Entry 7W6S (electron microscopy, 2.80 A resolution); this record covers chains A and H of the 8 polymer chains in the assembly.

== Chain A ==
Protein: Kv channel-interacting protein 2
Organism: Homo sapiens
Reference sequence: Q9NS61 (KCIP2_HUMAN); numbering as in UniProt (aligned over 1-270)
Amino-acid sequence (286 residues; row label = number of the first residue in the row):
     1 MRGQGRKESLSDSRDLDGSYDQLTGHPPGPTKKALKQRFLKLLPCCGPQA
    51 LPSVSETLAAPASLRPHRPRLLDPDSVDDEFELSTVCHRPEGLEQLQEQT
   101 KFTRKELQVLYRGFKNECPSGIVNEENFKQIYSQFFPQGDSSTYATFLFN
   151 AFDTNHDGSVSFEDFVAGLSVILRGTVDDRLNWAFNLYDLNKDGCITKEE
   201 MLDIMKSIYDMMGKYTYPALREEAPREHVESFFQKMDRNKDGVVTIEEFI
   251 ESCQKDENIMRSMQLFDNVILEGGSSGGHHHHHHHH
Unresolved in the structure: 1-91, 271-286
Differences from the reference sequence: expression tag (271-286)
UniProt features mapped onto this chain:
  - region: E257 to I270 (Interaction with KCND2)
  - binding site (Ca(2+)): D153, N155, D157, S159, D164, D189, N191, D193, C195, E200, D237, N239, D241, E248
  - modified residue: S9 (Phosphoserine)
  - lipidation (S-palmitoyl cysteine): C45, C46

== Chain H ==
Protein: Isoform 2 of Potassium voltage-gated channel subfamily D member 3
Organism: Homo sapiens
Reference sequence: Q9UK17 (KCND3_HUMAN), isoform Q9UK17-2; numbering as in UniProt (aligned over 1-636)
Amino-acid sequence (636 residues; row label = number of the first residue in the row):
     1 MAAGVAAWLPFARAAAIGWMPVANCPMPLAPADKNKRQDELIVLNVSGRR
    51 FQTWRTTLERYPDTLLGSTEKEFFFNEDTKEYFFDRDPEVFRCVLNFYRT
   101 GKLHYPRYECISAYDDELAFYGILPEIIGDCCYEEYKDRKRENAERLMDD
   151 NDSENNQESMPSLSFRQTMWRAFENPHTSTLALVFYYVTGFFIAVSVITN
   201 VVETVPCGTVPGSKELPCGERYSVAFFCLDTACVMIFTVEYLLRLFAAPS
   251 RYRFIRSVMSIIDVVAIMPYYIGLVMTNNEDVSGAFVTLRVFRVFRIFKF
   301 SRHSQGLRILGYTLKSCASELGFLLFSLTMAIIIFATVMFYAEKGSSASK
   351 FTSIPASFWYTIVTMTTLGYGDMVPKTIAGKIFGSICSLSGVLVIALPVP
   401 VIVSNFSRIYHQNQRADKRRAQKKARLARIRVAKTGSSNAYLHSKRNGLL
   451 NEALELTGTPEEEHMGKTTSLIESQHHHLLHCLEKTTNHEFIDEQMFEQN
   501 CMESSMQNYPSTRSPSLSSHPGLTTTCCSRRSKKTTHLPNSNLPATRLRS
   551 MQELSTIHIQGSEQPSLTTSRSSLNLKADDGLRPNCKTSQITTAIISIPT
   601 PPALTPEGESRPPPASPGPNTNIPSIASNVVKVSAL
Unresolved in the structure: 1-3, 149-162, 448-469, 488-636
UniProt features mapped onto this chain:
  - region: A6 to P21 (Interaction with KCNIP1 and KCNIP2), E70 to D78 (Interaction with KCNIP1), S470 to T487 (Interaction with KCNIP1 and KCNIP2), I472 to T487 (Mediates dendritic targeting)
  - motif: T367 to D372 (Selectivity filter)
  - binding site (Zn(2+)): H104, C110, C131, C132
  - binding site (K(+)): T367, L368, G369, Y370
  - modified residue: S153 (Phosphoserine), T459 (Phosphothreonine)

== Interface between chain A and chain H ==
Pairs across the interface (25; chain A residue first):
  L93(A) - E72(H)
  L93(A) - F73(H)  hydrophobic
  R104(A) - E77(H)  salt bridge
  Q108(A) - E72(H)
  Q108(A) - F73(H)
  Q108(A) - F75(H)  hydrogen bond (side chain-backbone)
  Y111(A) - E70(H)  hydrogen bond
  Y111(A) - F73(H)  hydrophobic
  Y111(A) - F74(H)  hydrophobic
  K115(A) - L65(H)
  K115(A) - E70(H)  salt bridge
  K115(A) - F120(H)
  F135(A) - H476(H)  hydrogen bond (backbone-side chain)
  F135(A) - L480(H)
  F136(A) - L479(H)  hydrophobic
  P137(A) - S437(H)
  Q138(A) - S438(H)
  I208(A) - L483(H)  hydrophobic
  Y209(A) - T486(H)
  M212(A) - E484(H)
  M212(A) - T486(H)
  T216(A) - T487(H)
  Y217(A) - L442(H)
  P218(A) - T487(H)
  V269(A) - Q475(H)
Other interface residues (no listed pair), chain A (28 interface residues in all): L96, L107, R112, P119, S120, Q134, F162, M211, Y215, A219, H228, L265
Other interface residues (no listed pair), chain H (27 interface residues in all): N76, A119, K434, Y441, K445, H478, C482, K485

== Overview ==
Chain A and chain H form an interface of 28 and 27 residues respectively; the contacts include 3 hydrogen
bonds and 2 salt bridges. Polar contacts include R104(A)-E77(H), K115(A)-E70(H) and Q108(A)-F75(H).
Here chain A is Kv channel-interacting protein 2 and chain H is Isoform 2 of Potassium voltage-gated channel
subfamily D member 3, both from Homo sapiens. Entry 7W6S (CryoEM structure of human KChIP2-Kv4.3 complex) was
determined by electron microscopy together with 7W3Y and 7W6N from the same study.
